Entry 9CGO (X-ray diffraction, 1.93 A resolution); this record covers chains A and B.

== Chain A (and B) ==
Protein: Tylactone synthase module 7
From: Streptomyces fradiae
Notes: chain B of this document is another copy of the same molecule, construct and numbering; everything in this record applies to it too
UniProtKB: O33958 (O33958_STRFR); residues 1540-1820 here = UniProt positions 1540-1820
Sequence (281 residues; numbered 1540 to 1820; the number before each row is that of its first residue):
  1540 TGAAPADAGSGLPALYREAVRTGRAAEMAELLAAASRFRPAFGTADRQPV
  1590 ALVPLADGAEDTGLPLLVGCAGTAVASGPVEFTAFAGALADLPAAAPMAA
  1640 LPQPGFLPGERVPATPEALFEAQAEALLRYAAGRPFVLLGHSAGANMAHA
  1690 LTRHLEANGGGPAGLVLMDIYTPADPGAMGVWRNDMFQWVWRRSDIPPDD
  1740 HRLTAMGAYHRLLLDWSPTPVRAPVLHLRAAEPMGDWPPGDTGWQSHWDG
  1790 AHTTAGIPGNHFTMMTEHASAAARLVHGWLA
Not modelled in the structure: 1540-1548, 1599-1600, 1734-1735 (chain B: 1597-1601, 1734-1736)
Modified / non-standard residues: Mse-1567, Mse-1637, Mse-1686, Mse-1707, Mse-1718, Mse-1725, Mse-1745, Mse-1773, Mse-1803, Mse-1804 (selenomethionine; parent Met)
What the authors report for this chain:
  - catalytic residues: Ser-1681, Asp-1708

== How chain A and chain B interact ==
Contacting residue pairs (32; chain A residue first):
  Gly-1550(A) / Asp-1739(B)
  Leu-1554(A) / Ala-1574(B)
  Leu-1554(A) / Phe-1577(B)
  Glu-1557(A) / Phe-1577(B)
  Ala-1558(A) / Phe-1577(B)  hydrophobic
  Arg-1563(A) / Arg-1576(B)  hydrogen bond (side chain-backbone)
  Arg-1563(A) / Phe-1577(B)
  Glu-1566(A) / Phe-1577(B)
  Mse-1567(A) / Phe-1577(B)  hydrophobic
  Leu-1570(A) / Leu-1570(B)
  Leu-1570(A) / Ala-1573(B)  hydrophobic
  Leu-1570(A) / Ala-1574(B)
  Ala-1573(A) / Leu-1570(B)  hydrophobic
  Ala-1574(A) / Leu-1554(B)
  Ala-1574(A) / Leu-1570(B)
  Arg-1576(A) / Arg-1563(B)  hydrogen bond (backbone-side chain)
  Arg-1576(A) / Glu-1566(B)
  Phe-1577(A) / Leu-1554(B)  hydrophobic
  Phe-1577(A) / Glu-1557(B)
  Phe-1577(A) / Ala-1558(B)  hydrophobic
  Phe-1577(A) / Glu-1566(B)
  Phe-1577(A) / Mse-1567(B)  hydrophobic
  Phe-1577(A) / Leu-1570(B)  hydrophobic
  Pro-1579(A) / Thr-1540(B)
  Pro-1579(A) / Gly-1541(B)
  Ala-1580(A) / Thr-1540(B)
  Asp-1585(A) / Thr-1540(B)
  Arg-1650(A) / Thr-1540(B)  hydrogen bond (side chain-backbone)
  Asp-1739(A) / Ser-1549(B)
  Asp-1739(A) / Gly-1550(B)
  His-1740(A) / Ser-1549(B)
  Thr-1743(A) / Leu-1554(B)
Interface residues without a listed pair, chain A (22 interface residues in all): Ser-1549, Leu-1551, Arg-1578
Interface residues without a listed pair, chain B (21 interface residues in all): Leu-1551, Arg-1578, Pro-1579, His-1740, Thr-1743

== Overview ==
Chain A and chain B form an interface of 22 and 21 residues respectively; the contacts include 3 hydrogen
bonds. Polar contacts include Arg-1563(A)/Arg-1576(B) and Arg-1650(A)/Thr-1540(B). The paper reports catalytic
residues Ser-1681(A) and Asp-1708(A).
Both chains are Tylactone synthase module 7 (Streptomyces fradiae). Entry 9CGO (Tylosin thioesterase domain
(TylG5 TE)) was determined by X-ray diffraction (same publication as 9CBD, 9CEL, 9CFJ, 9CGL and 9CGN).
